PDB entry 9NJT | electron microscopy, 5.72 A resolution (low resolution: residue-level contacts below are approximate; hydrogen-bond / salt-bridge calls are withheld) | chains K and L of the 24 polymer chains in the assembly

== Chain K (and L) ==
Protein: Dihydrolipoyllysine-residue succinyltransferase component of 2-oxoglutarate dehydrogenase complex, mitochondrial
Source organism: Dictyostelium discoideum AX2
Notes: EC 2.3.1.61; chain L of this document is another copy of the same molecule, construct and numbering; everything in this record applies to it too
UniProtKB: Q869Y7 (ODO2_DICDI); residues -208 to 230 here correspond to UniProt positions 1-439 (UniProt number = residue number + 209)
Chain sequence (439 residues; row label = number of the first residue in the row; numbers below 1 keep their minus sign (Met-208 is residue -208)):
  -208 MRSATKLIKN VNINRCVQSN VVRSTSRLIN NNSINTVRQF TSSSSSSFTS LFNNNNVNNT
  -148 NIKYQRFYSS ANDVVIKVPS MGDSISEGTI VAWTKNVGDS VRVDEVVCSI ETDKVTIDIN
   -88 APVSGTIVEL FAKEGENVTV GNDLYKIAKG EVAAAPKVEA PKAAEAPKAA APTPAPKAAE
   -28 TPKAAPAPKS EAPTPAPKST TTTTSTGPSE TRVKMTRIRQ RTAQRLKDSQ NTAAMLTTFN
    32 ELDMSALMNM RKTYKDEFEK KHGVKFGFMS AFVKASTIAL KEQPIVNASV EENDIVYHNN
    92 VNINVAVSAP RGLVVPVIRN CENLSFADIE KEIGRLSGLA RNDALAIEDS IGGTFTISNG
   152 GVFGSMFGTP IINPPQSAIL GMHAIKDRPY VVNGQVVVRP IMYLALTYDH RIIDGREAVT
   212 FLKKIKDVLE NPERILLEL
Not modelled in the structure: -208 to 0

== How chain K and chain L interact ==
Pairs across the interface (66; chain K residue first):
  Glu1(K) - Tyr88(L)
  Glu1(K) - His89(L)
  Glu1(K) - Asn90(L)
  Glu1(K) - Asn91(L)
  Thr2(K) - Ile86(L)
  Thr2(K) - Val87(L)
  Thr2(K) - Tyr88(L)
  Arg3(K) - Glu82(L)
  Arg3(K) - Asp85(L)
  Arg3(K) - Ile86(L)
  Arg3(K) - Val87(L)
  Val4(K) - Asp85(L)
  Val4(K) - Ile86(L)
  Val4(K) - Tyr88(L)
  Lys5(K) - Asn84(L)
  Lys5(K) - Asp85(L)
  Met6(K) - Asn84(L)
  Met6(K) - Ile86(L)
  Arg10(K) - Arg202(L)
  Arg10(K) - Ile203(L)
  Gln11(K) - Asn84(L)
  Ala14(K) - Arg202(L)
  Leu17(K) - His201(L)
  Lys18(K) - Gln21(L)
  Lys18(K) - Asn22(L)
  Lys18(K) - Thr23(L)
  Lys18(K) - Ala24(L)
  Lys18(K) - Ala25(L)
  Gln21(K) - Ala24(L)
  Gln21(K) - Ala25(L)
  Gln21(K) - Met26(L)
  Ser99(K) - Arg207(L)
  Phe154(K) - Arg207(L)
  Phe154(K) - Val210(L)
  Phe154(K) - Lys214(L)
  Gly155(K) - Asn31(L)
  Gly155(K) - Val210(L)
  Ser156(K) - Thr29(L)
  Ser156(K) - Phe30(L)
  Ser156(K) - Asn31(L)
  Ser156(K) - Val210(L)
  Met157(K) - Phe30(L)
  Met157(K) - Asn31(L)
  Met157(K) - Glu32(L)
  Met157(K) - Tyr194(L)
  Phe158(K) - Thr29(L)
  Phe158(K) - Phe30(L)
  Phe158(K) - Phe158(L)
  Gly159(K) - Thr28(L)
  Gly159(K) - Thr29(L)
  Thr160(K) - Leu27(L)
  Thr160(K) - Thr28(L)
  Ile162(K) - Leu27(L)
  Ile162(K) - His201(L)
  Lys177(K) - Glu32(L)
  Asp178(K) - Val182(L)
  Arg179(K) - Glu32(L)
  Arg179(K) - Val182(L)
  Pro180(K) - Pro180(L)
  Pro180(K) - Tyr181(L)
  Pro180(K) - Val182(L)
  Pro180(K) - Val187(L)
  Val187(K) - Val187(L)
  Val189(K) - Val182(L)
  Val189(K) - Gly185(L)
  Val189(K) - Val187(L)
Other interface residues (no listed pair), chain K (30 interface residues in all): Gly103, Leu104, Val188
Other interface residues (no listed pair), chain L (36 interface residues in all): Gln186, Asp205

== Summary ==
The interface between chain K and chain L involves 30 residues on one side and 36 on the other.
Chain K and chain L are both Dihydrolipoyllysine-residue succinyltransferase component of 2-oxoglutarate
dehydrogenase complex, mitochondrial (Dictyostelium discoideum AX2); the structure, Structure of native
octahedral assembly of D. discoideum Odo2, was determined by electron microscopy, deposited together with
9NJU.
